PDB entry 2XMY | X-ray diffraction, 1.90 A resolution | chain A

# Chain A
Protein: Cell division protein kinase 2
Organism: Homo sapiens
Notes: EC 2.7.1.37, 2.7.11.22
UniProtKB: P24941 (CDK2_HUMAN); numbering as in UniProt (aligned over 1-298)
Amino-acid sequence (298 residues; each row starts with the number of its first residue):
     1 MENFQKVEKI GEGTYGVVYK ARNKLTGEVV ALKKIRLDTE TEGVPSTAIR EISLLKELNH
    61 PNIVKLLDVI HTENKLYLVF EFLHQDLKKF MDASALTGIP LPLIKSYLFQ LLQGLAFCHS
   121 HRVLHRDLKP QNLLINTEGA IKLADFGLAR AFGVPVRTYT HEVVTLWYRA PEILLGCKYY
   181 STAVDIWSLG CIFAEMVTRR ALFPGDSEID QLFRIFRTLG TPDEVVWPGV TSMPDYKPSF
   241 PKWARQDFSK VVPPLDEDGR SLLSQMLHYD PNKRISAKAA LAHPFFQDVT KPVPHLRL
Unresolved in the structure: 40-42
Small-molecule neighbours: CDK (4-[4-(3,4-dimethyl-2-oxo-2,3-dihydro-thiazol-5-yl)-pyrimidin-2-ylamino]-N-(2-methoxy-ethyl)-benzenesulfonamide): Ile10, Gly13, Val18, Ala31, Lys33, Val64, Phe80, Glu81, Phe82, Leu83, His84, Gln85, Asp86, Lys89, Gln131, Asn132, Leu134, Ala144, Asp145
Swiss-Prot annotation at these positions:
  - active site: Asp127 (Proton acceptor)
  - binding site (ATP): Ile10 to Val18, Lys33, Glu81 to Leu83, Asp86, Lys129 to Asn132, Asp145
  - binding site (Mg(2+)): Asn132, Asp145
  - site (CDK7 binding): Lys9, Lys88, Lys89, Leu166
  - modified residue: Met1 (N-acetylmethionine), Lys6 (N6-acetyllysine), Thr14 (Phosphothreonine), Tyr15 (Phosphotyrosine), Tyr19 (Phosphotyrosine), Thr160 (Phosphothreonine)
  - natural variant: Pro45 (P45L: In a glioblastoma multiforme sample)
  - mutagenesis: Lys9 (K9F: Reduced phosphorylation by CAK), Thr14 (T14A: 2-fold increase in activity), Tyr15 (Y15F: 2-fold increase in activity), Lys88 to Lys89 (Reduced phosphorylation by CAK), Thr160 (T160A: Abolishes activity), Leu166 (L166R: Reduced phosphorylation by CAK and reduced kinase activity)
From the paper describing this entry:
  - binding site for CDK: Lys89
  - specificity-determining residues: Lys89

# In short
Bound to chain A: compound CDK. Curated annotation (UniProt) lists active-site residue Asp127, 19 ATP-binding
residues, Mg2+-binding residues Asn132 and Asp145 and 7 mutagenesis sites. The paper reports a binding site
for CDK at Lys89; the specificity determinant Lys89.
Chain A is Cell division protein kinase 2 (Homo sapiens); the structure, Discovery and Characterisation of
2-Anilino-4-(thiazol-5-yl) pyrimidine Transcriptional CDK Inhibitors as Anticancer Agents, was determined by
X-ray diffraction, deposited together with 2XNB.
